PDB entry 7YMM | electron microscopy, 3.60 A resolution | chains 1L and 1T of the 80 polymer chains in the assembly

[Chain 1L]
Name: Photosystem II reaction center protein L
From: Acaryochloris marina MBIC11017
UniProt: B0C6T1 (PSBL_ACAM1); residues 1-38 here = UniProt positions 1-38
Sequence (38 residues; row label = number of the first residue in the row):
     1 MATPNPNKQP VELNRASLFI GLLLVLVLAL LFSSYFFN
Unresolved in the structure: 1-2
Small-molecule neighbours:
  - chlorophyll d (CL7): Leu28, Phe32, Phe36
  - plastoquinone 9 (PL9; 2,3-dimethyl-5-(3,7,11,15,19,23,27,31,35-nonamethyl-2,6,10,14,18,22,26,30,34-hexatriacontanonaenyl-2,5-cyclohexadiene-1,4-dione-2,3-dimethyl-5-solanesyl-1,4-benzoquinone): Leu24, Val27, Leu30, Leu31

[Chain 1T]
Name: Photosystem II reaction center protein T
From: Acaryochloris marina MBIC11017
UniProt: B0C605 (B0C605_ACAM1); numbering as in UniProt (aligned over 1-46)
Sequence (46 residues; row label = number of the first residue in the row):
     1 MDVIAYVFIL ACIIGLFFFA VFFREKPTLD KIQSRSFRES SQSTRR
Unresolved in the structure: 29-46
Small-molecule neighbours:
  - 8CT ((6'R,11cis,11'cis,13cis,15cis)-4',5'-didehydro-5',6'-dihydro-beta,beta-carotene), molecule 1: Phe8, Ala11, Ile14, Gly15, Phe17, Phe18
  - 8CT, molecule 2: Phe18, Phe22, Phe23

[Chain 1L / chain 1T interface]
Pairs across the interface (17):
  Arg15(1L) - Phe23(1T)  hydrogen bond (side chain-backbone)
  Arg15(1L) - Arg24(1T)
  Arg15(1L) - Glu25(1T)
  Phe19(1L) - Leu16(1T)  hydrophobic
  Phe19(1L) - Phe19(1T)
  Phe19(1L) - Ala20(1T)  hydrophobic
  Leu22(1L) - Leu16(1T)
  Leu23(1L) - Leu16(1T)
  Leu23(1L) - Phe17(1T)  hydrophobic
  Leu26(1L) - Ile9(1T)
  Leu26(1L) - Cys12(1T)  hydrophobic
  Leu26(1L) - Ile13(1T)
  Leu30(1L) - Ile9(1T)  hydrophobic
  Ser33(1L) - Tyr6(1T)
  Ser34(1L) - Tyr6(1T)
  Phe37(1L) - Asp2(1T)
  Phe37(1L) - Ala5(1T)  hydrophobic
Interface residues without a listed pair, chain 1L (10 interface residues in all): Ala29
Interface residues without a listed pair, chain 1T (14 interface residues in all): Leu10

[In short]
Chain 1L and chain 1T form an interface of 10 and 14 residues respectively, with 1 hydrogen bond. Its one
hydrogen-bonded contact is Arg15(1L)-Phe23(1T). Bound to chain 1L: chlorophyll d and plastoquinone 9. Ligands
of chain 1T: compound 8CT.
Chain 1L is Photosystem II reaction center protein L and chain 1T is Photosystem II reaction center protein T,
both from Acaryochloris marina MBIC11017; the structure, PSII-Pcb Tetramer of Acaryochloris Marina, was
determined by electron microscopy together with 7YMI from the same study.
